6D8P - chains A and J of the 3 polymer chains in the assembly; structure by X-ray diffraction, 2.10 A resolution.

[Chain A]
Molecule: Uncharacterized protein
From: Rhodobacter sphaeroides (strain ATCC 17025 / ATH 2.4.3)
UniProtKB: A4WYU7 (A4WYU7_RHOS5); residue numbers follow UniProt; this construct covers 2-777
Amino-acid sequence (791 residues; each row starts with the number of its first residue; numbers below 1 keep their minus sign (Met-13 is residue -13)):
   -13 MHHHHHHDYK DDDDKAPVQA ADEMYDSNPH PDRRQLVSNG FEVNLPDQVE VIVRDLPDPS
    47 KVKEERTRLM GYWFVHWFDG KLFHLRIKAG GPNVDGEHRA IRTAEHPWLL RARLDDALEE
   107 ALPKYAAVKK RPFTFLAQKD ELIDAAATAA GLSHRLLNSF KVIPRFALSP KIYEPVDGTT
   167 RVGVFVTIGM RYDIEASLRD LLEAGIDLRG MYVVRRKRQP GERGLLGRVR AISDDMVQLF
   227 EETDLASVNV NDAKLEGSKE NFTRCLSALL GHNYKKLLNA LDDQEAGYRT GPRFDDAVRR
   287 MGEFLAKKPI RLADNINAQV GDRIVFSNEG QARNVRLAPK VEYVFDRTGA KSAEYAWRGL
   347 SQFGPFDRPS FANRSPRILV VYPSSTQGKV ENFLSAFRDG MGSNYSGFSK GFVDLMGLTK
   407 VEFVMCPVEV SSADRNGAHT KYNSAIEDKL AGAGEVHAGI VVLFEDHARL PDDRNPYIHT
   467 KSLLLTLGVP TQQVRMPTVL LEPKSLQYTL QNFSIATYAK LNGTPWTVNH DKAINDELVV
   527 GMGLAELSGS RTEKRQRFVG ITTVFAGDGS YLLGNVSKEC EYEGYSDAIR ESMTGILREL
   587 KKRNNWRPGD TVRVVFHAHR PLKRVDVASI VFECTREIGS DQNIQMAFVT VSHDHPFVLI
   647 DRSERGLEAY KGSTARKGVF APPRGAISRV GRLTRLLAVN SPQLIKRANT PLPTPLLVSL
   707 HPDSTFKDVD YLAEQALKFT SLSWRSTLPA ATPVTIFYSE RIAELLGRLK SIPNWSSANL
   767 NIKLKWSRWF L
Disordered / not traced: -13 to 19
Sequence notes: initiating methionine (-13); expression tag (-12 to 1)
UniProt features mapped onto this chain:
  - binding site (Mg(2+)): Leu777
  - mutagenesis: Pro45 to Trp63 (9-fold reduction in plasmid silencing in E.coli, does not bind target DNA, binds guide RNA (gRNA)), Lys49 to Arg52 (4-fold reduction in plasmid silencing), Arg204 to Arg209 (4-fold reduction in plasmid silencing), Tyr463 to Lys467 (10-fold reduction in plasmid silencing, strongly impairs gRNA binding; Does not bind small DNA or RNA in E.coli, increased plasmid transformation in E.coli (plasmid silencing)), Arg481 to Thr484 (9-fold reduction in plasmid silencing, strongly impairs gRNA binding), Lys506 (K506A: 10-fold reduction in plasmid silencing, strongly impairs gRNA binding), Gly529 (G529D: Does not reconstitute DNA cleavage; when associated with R-604-605-D and D-746), Ala604 to His605 (Does not reconstitute DNA cleavage; when associated with D-529 and D-746), Glu746 (E746D: Does not reconstitute DNA cleavage; when associated with D-529 and R-604-605-D), Arg754 (R754A: Increases affinity for 5'-phospho-U gRNA, no change in affinity for 5'-phospho-A or 5'-phospho-C gRNA), Leu777 (10-fold reduction in plasmid silencing, impairs gRNA binding)
Metal / ion sites: Mg2+: Leu777 (shared with 2 residues of chain E)
Reported in the primary citation:
  - mutagenesis - G529D/A604R/H605D/E746D: unchanged catalytic activity on DNA targets
  - binding site for the 18-nt RNA strand: Ala454, Tyr463, Lys467, Gln478, Lys506, Arg754
  - Mg2+ coordination: Leu777
  - binding site for the 24-nt DNA strand (chain J): Tyr329, Gln689
  - specificity-determining residues: Arg754
  - mutagenesis - R754A (4- to 6-fold): decreased binding to 5'-U-gRNA
  - mutagenesis - Q689A: unchanged binding to tDNA

[Chain J]
Molecule: 24-nt DNA strand
Sequence (24 nucleotides; numbered -16 to 7; the number before each row is that of its first residue; numbers below 1 keep their minus sign (DC-16 is residue -16)):
   -16 CTGTCGTCAC CTGTGCAGTA ACTG
Disordered / not traced: -16 to -14, 6-7

[How chain A and chain J interact]
Contacting residue pairs - 58 pairs, chain A then chain J:
  Pro45(A) - DC-12(J)  base contact
  Pro45(A) - DG-11(J)  sugar contact
  Val48(A) - DG-11(J)  phosphate contact
  Arg52(A) - DT-10(J)  salt bridge to the phosphate
  His62(A) - DT-10(J)  hydrogen bond to the phosphate
  His62(A) - DC-9(J)  salt bridge to the phosphate
  Trp63(A) - DG-11(J)  phosphate contact
  Trp63(A) - DT-10(J)  hydrogen bond to the phosphate
  Arg97(A) - DC-9(J)  salt bridge to the phosphate
  Arg97(A) - DA-8(J)  salt bridge to the phosphate
  Ala98(A) - DC-9(J)  phosphate contact
  Lys157(A) - DA-8(J)  salt bridge to the phosphate
  Lys245(A) - DG-2(J)  base contact
  Glu246(A) - DG-2(J)  sugar contact
  Glu246(A) - DC-1(J)  phosphate contact
  Thr249(A) - DC-1(J)  phosphate contact
  Thr249(A) - DA0(J)  phosphate contact
  Tyr260(A) - DA0(J)  hydrogen bond to the phosphate
  Leu264(A) - DA0(J)  sugar contact
  Asn265(A) - DG1(J)  phosphate contact
  Tyr329(A) - DA4(J)  hydrogen bond to the base
  Tyr341(A) - DA4(J)  base contact
  Tyr341(A) - DC5(J)  base contact
  Arg344(A) - DC5(J)  hydrogen bond to the base
  Arg455(A) - DG-2(J)  salt bridge to the phosphate
  Arg455(A) - DC-1(J)  salt bridge to the phosphate
  Tyr494(A) - DA3(J)  sugar contact
  Asn498(A) - DA3(J)  base contact
  Leu530(A) - DT-5(J)  sugar contact
  Ala531(A) - DG-4(J)  phosphate contact
  Glu532(A) - DT-5(J)  sugar contact
  Glu532(A) - DG-4(J)  hydrogen bond to the phosphate
  Arg541(A) - DT-5(J)  hydrogen bond to the base
  Arg541(A) - DG-4(J)  sugar contact
  His605(A) - DC-6(J)  sugar contact
  His605(A) - DT-5(J)  salt bridge to the phosphate
  Arg606(A) - DA-8(J)  base contact
  Arg606(A) - DC-7(J)  hydrogen bond to the base
  Arg606(A) - DC-6(J)  hydrogen bond to the sugar
  Ser638(A) - DC-7(J)  sugar contact
  Ser638(A) - DC-6(J)  hydrogen bond to the phosphate
  His639(A) - DC-6(J)  hydrogen bond to the phosphate
  Asp640(A) - DC-7(J)  sugar contact
  Asp640(A) - DC-6(J)  hydrogen bond to the phosphate
  His641(A) - DC-7(J)  phosphate contact
  Pro642(A) - DC-7(J)  phosphate contact
  Arg670(A) - DA4(J)  base contact
  Gln689(A) - DA4(J)  base contact
  Gln689(A) - DC5(J)  hydrogen bond to the phosphate
  Leu690(A) - DA4(J)  base contact
  Lys692(A) - DG1(J)  base contact
  Lys692(A) - DT2(J)  phosphate contact
  Arg693(A) - DG1(J)  phosphate contact
  Arg693(A) - DT2(J)  sugar contact
  Leu703(A) - DC-7(J)  phosphate contact
  Leu734(A) - DA4(J)  base contact
  Pro735(A) - DA4(J)  base contact
  Glu746(A) - DT-5(J)  phosphate contact
Also at the interface, not in a pair above, chain A (53 interface residues in all): Ser46, Lys49, Val61, Pro156, Glu340, Trp343, Ser491, Thr495, Ser534, Val637, Leu653, Ser687, Ser727
Also at the interface, not in a pair above, chain J (18 interface residues in all): DT-3

[Overview]
The interface between chain A and chain J involves 53 residues on one side and 18 on the other, with 13
hydrogen bonds and 8 salt bridges. Among the polar pairs are Tyr329(A)-DA4(J), Arg344(A)-DC5(J) and
Arg541(A)-DT-5(J). From the paper: a binding site for the 18-nt RNA strand at Ala454(A), Tyr463(A) and
Lys467(A) among others; R754A of chain A reduces binding to 5'-U-gRNA; 3 substitutions were tested in all.
Chain A is Uncharacterized protein (Rhodobacter sphaeroides (strain ATCC 17025 / ATH 2.4.3)) and chain J is a
24-nt DNA strand; the structure, Ternary RsAgo Complex Containing Guide RNA Paired with Target DNA, was
determined by X-ray diffraction (same publication as 6D8A, 6D8F, 6D92, 6D95, 6D9K and 6D9L).
